PDB entry 6CUX | X-ray diffraction, 4.10 A resolution (low resolution: residue-level contacts below are approximate; hydrogen-bond / salt-bridge calls are withheld) | chains B and D of the 6 polymer chains in the assembly

Chain B:
Name: DNA-directed RNA polymerase subunit alpha
Organism: Escherichia coli (strain K12)
Notes: EC 2.7.7.6
UniProt: P0A7Z4 (RPOA_ECOLI); numbering as in UniProt (aligned over 1-329)
Sequence (329 residues; row label = number of the first residue in the row):
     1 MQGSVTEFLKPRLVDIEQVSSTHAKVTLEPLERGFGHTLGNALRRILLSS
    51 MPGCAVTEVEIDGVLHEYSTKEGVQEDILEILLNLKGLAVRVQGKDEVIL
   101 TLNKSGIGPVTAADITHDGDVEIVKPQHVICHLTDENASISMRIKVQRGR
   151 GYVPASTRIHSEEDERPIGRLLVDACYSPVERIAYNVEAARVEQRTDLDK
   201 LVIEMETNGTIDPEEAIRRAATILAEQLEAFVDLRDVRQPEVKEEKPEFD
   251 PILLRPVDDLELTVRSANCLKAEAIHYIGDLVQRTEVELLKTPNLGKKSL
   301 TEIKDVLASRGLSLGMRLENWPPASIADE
Unresolved in the structure: 1-5, 159-171, 233-329
Curated features (UniProtKB/Swiss-Prot):
  - region: Glu162 to Glu165 (Required for interaction with Crp at class II promoters)
  - modified residue: Arg265 (ADP-ribosylarginine), Lys297 (N6-acetyllysine), Lys298 (N6-acetyllysine)

Chain D:
Name: DNA-directed RNA polymerase subunit beta'
Organism: Escherichia coli (strain K12)
Notes: EC 2.7.7.6
UniProt: P0A8T7 (RPOC_ECOLI); residues 1-1407 here = UniProt positions 1-1407
Sequence (1407 residues; each row starts with the number of its first residue):
     1 MKDLLKFLKAQTKTEEFDAIKIALASPDMIRSWSFGEVKKPETINYRTFK
    51 PERDGLFCARIFGPVKDYECLCGKYKRLKHRGVICEKCGVEVTQTKVRRE
   101 RMGHIELASPTAHIWFLKSLPSRIGLLLDMPLRDIERVLYFESYVVIEGG
   151 MTNLERQQILTEEQYLDALEEFGDEFDAKMGAEAIQALLKSMDLEQECEQ
   201 LREELNETNSETKRKKLTKRIKLLEAFVQSGNKPEWMILTVLPVLPPDLR
   251 PLVPLDGGRFATSDLNDLYRRVINRNNRLKRLLDLAAPDIIVRNEKRMLQ
   301 EAVDALLDNGRRGRAITGSNKRPLKSLADMIKGKQGRFRQNLLGKRVDYS
   351 GRSVITVGPYLRLHQCGLPKKMALELFKPFIYGKLELRGLATTIKAAKKM
   401 VEREEAVVWDILDEVIREHPVLLNRAPTLHRLGIQAFEPVLIEGKAIQLH
   451 PLVCAAYNADFDGDQMAVHVPLTLEAQLEARALMMSTNNILSPANGEPII
   501 VPSQDVVLGLYYMTRDCVNAKGEGMVLTGPKEAERLYRSGLASLHARVKV
   551 RITEYEKDANGELVAKTSLKDTTVGRAILWMIVPKGLPYSIVNQALGKKA
   601 ISKMLNTCYRILGLKPTVIFADQIMYTGFAYAARSGASVGIDDMVIPEKK
   651 HEIISEAEAEVAEIQEQFQSGLVTAGERYNKVIDIWAAANDRVSKAMMDN
   701 LQTETVINRDGQEEKQVSFNSIYMMADSGARGSAAQIRQLAGMRGLMAKP
   751 DGSIIETPITANFREGLNVLQYFISTHGARKGLADTALKTANSGYLTRRL
   801 VDVAQDLVVTEDDCGTHEGIMMTPVIEGGDVKEPLRDRVLGRVTAEDVLK
   851 PGTADILVPRNTLLHEQWCDLLEENSVDAVKVRSVVSCDTDFGVCAHCYG
   901 RDLARGHIINKGEAIGVIAAQSIGEPGTQLTMRTFHIGGAASRAAAESSI
   951 QVKNKGSIKLSNVKSVVNSSGKLVITSRNTELKLIDEFGRTKESYKVPYG
  1001 AVLAKGDGEQVAGGETVANWDPHTMPVITEVSGFVRFTDMIDGQTITRQT
  1051 DELTGLSSLVVLDSAERTAGGKDLRPALKIVDAQGNDVLIPGTDMPAQYF
  1101 LPGKAIVQLEDGVQISSGDTLARIPQESGGTKDITGGLPRVADLFEARRP
  1151 KEPAILAEISGIVSFGKETKGKRRLVITPVDGSDPYEEMIPKWRQLNVFE
  1201 GERVERGDVISDGPEAPHDILRLRGVHAVTRYIVNEVQDVYRLQGVKIND
  1251 KHIEVIVRQMLRKATIVNAGSSDFLEGEQVEYSRVKIANRELEANGKVGA
  1301 TYSRDLLGITKASLATESFISAASFQETTRVLTEAAVAGKRDELRGLKEN
  1351 VIVGRLIPAGTGYAYHQDRMRRRAAGEAPAAPQVTAEDASASLAELLNAG
  1401 LGGSDNE
Unresolved in the structure: 1-7, 932-1134, 1377-1407
Curated features (UniProtKB/Swiss-Prot):
  - binding site (Zn(2+)): Cys70, Cys72, Cys85, Cys88, Cys814, Cys888, Cys895, Cys898
  - binding site (Mg(2+)): Asp460, Asp462, Asp464
  - modified residue: Lys983 (N6-acetyllysine)

Chain B / chain D interface:
Residue-residue contacts - 25 pairs, chain B then chain D:
  Arg44(B) - Arg538(D)
  Leu48(B) - Arg535(D)
  Leu48(B) - Arg538(D)
  Leu83(B) - Val526(D)
  Leu83(B) - Leu527(D)
  Leu83(B) - Arg551(D)
  Asn84(B) - Arg551(D)
  Lys86(B) - Val526(D)
  Tyr152(B) - Glu532(D)
  Tyr152(B) - Arg535(D)
  Tyr152(B) - Leu536(D)
  Tyr152(B) - Leu541(D)
  Asp174(B) - Met525(D)
  Cys176(B) - Arg535(D)
  Ser178(B) - Arg535(D)
  Val180(B) - Arg535(D)
  Glu181(B) - Lys531(D)
  Glu181(B) - Arg535(D)
  Arg182(B) - Glu534(D)
  Arg182(B) - Met581(D)
  Arg191(B) - Lys370(D)
  Arg191(B) - Trp409(D)
  Arg191(B) - Asp410(D)
  Thr196(B) - Glu443(D)
  Glu206(B) - Lys531(D)
Other interface residues (no listed pair), chain B (21 interface residues in all): Asn41, Leu79, Glu80, Pro154, Glu193, Gln194
Other interface residues (no listed pair), chain D (21 interface residues in all): Ala406, Asp413, Thr528, Ser539, Leu569

In short:
Chain B and chain D each contribute 21 residues to their interface. Curated annotation (UniProt) lists 8
Zn2+-binding residues and 3 Mg2+-binding residues on chain D.
Chain B is DNA-directed RNA polymerase subunit alpha and chain D is DNA-directed RNA polymerase subunit beta',
both from Escherichia coli (strain K12); the structure, Escherichia coli RpoB S531L mutant RNA polymerase
holoenzyme in complex with Kanglemycin A, was determined by X-ray diffraction, deposited together with 6CUU.
